Entry 9GNR (electron microscopy, 2.92 A resolution); this record covers chains B and C of the 3 polymer chains in the assembly.

[Chain B]
Protein: Urease subunit beta
Organism: Sporosarcina pasteurii
Notes: EC 3.5.1.5
UniProt: P41021 (URE2_SPOPA); residues 5-126 here = UniProt positions 5-126
Chain sequence (122 residues; numbered 5 to 126; the number before each row is that of its first residue):
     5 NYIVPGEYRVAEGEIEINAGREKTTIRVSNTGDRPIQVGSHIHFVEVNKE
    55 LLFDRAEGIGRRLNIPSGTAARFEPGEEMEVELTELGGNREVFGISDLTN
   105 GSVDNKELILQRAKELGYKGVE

[Chain C]
Protein: Urease subunit alpha
Organism: Sporosarcina pasteurii
Notes: EC 3.5.1.5
UniProt: P41020 (URE1_SPOPA); residue numbers follow UniProt; this construct covers 1-34, 36-570
Chain sequence (570 residues; each row starts with the number of its first residue):
     1 MKINRQQYAESYGPTVGDQVRLADTDLWIEVEKDYTTYGDEANFGGGKVL
    51 REGMGENGTYTRTENVLDLLLTNALILDYTGIYKADIGVKDGYIVGIGKG
   101 GNPDIMDGVTPNMIVGTATEVIAAEGKIVTAGGIDTHVHFINPDQVDVAL
   151 ANGITTLFGGGTGPAEGSKATTVTPGPWNIEKMLKSTEGLPINVGILGKG
   201 HGSSIAPIMEQIDAGAAGLKIHEDWGATPASIDRSLTVADEADVQVAIHS
   251 DTLNEAGFLEDTLRAINGRVIHSFHVEGAGGGHAPDIMAMAGHPNVLPSS
   301 TNPTRPFTVNTIDEHLDMLMVCHHLKQNIPEDVAFADSRIRPETIAAEDI
   351 LHDLGIISMMSTDALAMGRAGEMVLRTWQTADKMKKQRGPLAEEKNGSDN
   401 FRAKRYVSKYTINPAIAQGIAHEVGSIEEGKFADLVLWEPKFFGVKADRV
   451 IKGGIIAYAQIGDPSASIPTPQPVMGRRMYGTVGDLIHDTNITFMSKSSI
   501 QQGVPAKLGLKRRIGTVKNCRNIGKKDMKWNDVTTDIDINPETYEVKVDG
   551 EVLTCEPVKELPMAQRYFLF
Construct notes: insertion (35)
Modified residues: K220 (lysine nz-carboxylic acid; KCX)
Bound ions: Ni2+ site 1: H137, H139, K220, D363 (together with diamidophosphate); Ni2+ site 2: K220, H249, H275 (together with diamidophosphate)
Ligand contacts: diamidophosphate (2PA): H137, H139, A170, K220, H222, H249, H275, G280, D363, A366, M367
Swiss-Prot annotation at these positions:
  - active site: H323 (Proton donor)
  - binding site (Ni(2+)): H137, H139, K220, H249, H275, D363
  - binding site (substrate): H139, A170, H222, H249, A366
  - modified residue: K220 (N6-carboxylysine)

[Chain B / chain C interface]
Residue-residue contacts (81):
  I7(B) - R21(C)
  I7(B) - D24(C)
  V8(B) - R21(C)  hydrogen bond (backbone-side chain)
  P9(B) - A23(C)
  P9(B) - K441(C)
  P9(B) - Y567(C)
  G10(B) - R21(C)
  G10(B) - A23(C)  hydrogen bond (backbone-backbone)
  G10(B) - P440(C)
  G10(B) - K441(C)
  E11(B) - V20(C)
  E11(B) - R21(C)  salt bridge
  E11(B) - W28(C)
  Y12(B) - A9(C)
  Y12(B) - P14(C)
  Y12(B) - Q19(C)
  Y12(B) - V20(C)  hydrophobic
  Y12(B) - G126(C)
  R13(B) - D18(C)
  R13(B) - Q19(C)  hydrogen bond (backbone-backbone)
  R13(B) - W28(C)
  V14(B) - R5(C)
  V14(B) - D18(C)
  A15(B) - R5(C)
  A15(B) - D18(C)  hydrogen bond (backbone-side chain)
  G17(B) - R5(C)
  E18(B) - K2(C)
  E18(B) - I3(C)
  E18(B) - N4(C)  hydrogen bond (side chain-backbone)
  I19(B) - M1(C)
  I19(B) - K2(C)
  I19(B) - I3(C)  hydrogen bond (backbone-backbone)
  I19(B) - Y8(C)  hydrophobic
  E20(B) - M1(C)
  E20(B) - K2(C)  salt bridge
  E20(B) - Y38(C)
  I21(B) - M1(C)  hydrogen bond (backbone-backbone)
  I21(B) - I3(C)  hydrophobic
  I21(B) - Y38(C)
  I21(B) - G39(C)
  N22(B) - Y38(C)  hydrogen bond (backbone-backbone)
  N22(B) - G39(C)
  R25(B) - D40(C)  salt bridge
  R25(B) - D107(C)  salt bridge
  G43(B) - G47(C)
  G43(B) - R51(C)
  S44(B) - V49(C)
  H45(B) - G39(C)
  H45(B) - D40(C)  salt bridge
  H45(B) - V49(C)
  H45(B) - M54(C)
  H45(B) - I105(C)
  I46(B) - M54(C)  hydrophobic
  R66(B) - G39(C)  hydrogen bond (side chain-backbone)
  N68(B) - M1(C)
  P70(B) - M1(C)
  P70(B) - I3(C)  hydrophobic
  P70(B) - Y12(C)
  S71(B) - Y12(C)  hydrogen bond (backbone-side chain)
  S71(B) - G39(C)
  S71(B) - E41(C)  hydrogen bond (side chain-backbone)
  S71(B) - N43(C)  hydrogen bond
  S71(B) - V49(C)
  G72(B) - N43(C)
  G72(B) - K48(C)
  G72(B) - V49(C)
  G91(B) - D104(C)
  G91(B) - I105(C)  hydrogen bond (backbone-backbone)
  G91(B) - M106(C)
  G91(B) - D107(C)
  G92(B) - P103(C)
  G92(B) - M106(C)  hydrogen bond (backbone-backbone)
  G92(B) - D107(C)  hydrogen bond (backbone-side chain)
  N93(B) - P103(C)  hydrogen bond (backbone-backbone)
  N93(B) - D104(C)  hydrogen bond (backbone-backbone)
  R94(B) - D104(C)  hydrogen bond (backbone-backbone)
  E95(B) - D104(C)  hydrogen bond (backbone-backbone)
  E95(B) - I105(C)
  F97(B) - G53(C)
  F97(B) - T59(C)
  I99(B) - G53(C)
Also at the interface, not in a pair above, chain B (38 interface residues in all): Y6, E16, I69, T73, L90, V96
Also at the interface, not in a pair above, chain C (42 interface residues in all): Q6, G17, A42, E52, R566

[In short]
38 residues of chain B face 42 of chain C across their interface, with 19 hydrogen bonds and 5 salt bridges.
Polar pairs include E11(B)-R21(C), E20(B)-K2(C) and R25(B)-D40(C). Bound to chain C: diamidophosphate.
Chain B is Urease subunit beta and chain C is Urease subunit alpha, both from Sporosarcina pasteurii; the
structure, Cryo-EM structure of Sporosarcina pasteurii urease inhibited by NBPTO, was determined by electron
microscopy, deposited together with 9GML.
